PDB entry 3TUZ | X-ray diffraction, 3.40 A resolution | chains A and C of the 4 polymer chains in the assembly

Chain A:
Molecule: D-methionine transport system permease protein metI
Organism: Escherichia coli
Reference sequence: P31547 (METI_ECOLI); numbering as in UniProt (aligned over 1-217)
Sequence (217 residues; numbered 1 to 217; the number before each row is that of its first residue):
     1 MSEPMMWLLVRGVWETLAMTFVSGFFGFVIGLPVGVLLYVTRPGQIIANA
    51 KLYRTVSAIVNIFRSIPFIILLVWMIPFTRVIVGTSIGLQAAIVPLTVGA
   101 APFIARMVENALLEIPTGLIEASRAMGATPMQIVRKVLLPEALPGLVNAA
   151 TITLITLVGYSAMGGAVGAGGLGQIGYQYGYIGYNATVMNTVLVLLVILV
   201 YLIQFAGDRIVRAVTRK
Disordered / not traced: 217

Chain C:
Molecule: Methionine import ATP-binding protein MetN
Organism: Escherichia coli
Notes: EC 3.6.3.-
Reference sequence: P30750 (METN_ECOLI); residues 1-343 here = UniProt positions 1-343
Sequence (366 residues; each row starts with the number of its first residue; numbers below 1 keep their minus sign (Met-22 is residue -22)):
   -22 MGHHHHHHHHHHSSGHIDDDDKHMIKLSNITKVFHQGTRTIQALNNVSLH
    28 VPAGQIYGVIGASGAGKSTLIRCVNLLERPTEGSVLVDGQELTTLSESEL
    78 TKARRQIGMIFQHFNLLSSRTVFGNVALPLELDNTPKDEVKRRVTELLSL
   128 VGLGDKHDSYPSNLSGGQKQRVAIARALASNPKVLLCDQATSALDPATTR
   178 SILELLKDINRRLGLTILLITHEMDVVKRICDCVAVISNGELIEQDTVSE
   228 VFSHPKTPLAQKFIQSTLHLDIPEDYQERLQAEPFTDCVPMLRLEFTGQS
   278 VDAPLLSETARRFNVNNNIISAQMDYAGGVKFGIMLTEMHGTQQDTQAAI
   328 AWLQEHHVKVEVLGYV
Disordered / not traced: -22 to -1
Differences from the reference sequence: expression tag (-22 to 0); engineered mutation Gln166 (Glu in P30750)
Curated features (UniProtKB/Swiss-Prot):
  - binding site (ATP): Ser40 to Thr46
  - binding site (L-methionine): Val278 to Leu283, Asn295, Ile296
  - mutagenesis: Asn295 (N295A: Reduces the binding of L-methionine to undetectable levels)
Ligand contacts:
  - ADP (adenosine-5'-diphosphate): Phe11, Gln13, Ala20, Ala39, Ser40, Gly41, Ala42, Gly43, Lys44, Ser45, Thr46, Gln166
  - selenomethionine (MSE), molecule 1: Phe273, Ser277, Val278, Asp279, Ala280, Pro281, Leu282, Leu283, Ser284, Gln300, Met301, Phe309, Gly310, Ile311, Met312
  - selenomethionine (MSE), molecule 2: Asn294, Asn295, Ile296, Ile297
Reported in the primary citation:
  - binding site for selenomethionine: Phe273, Ser277 to Leu283, Asn294 to Ile296, Gln300 to Met301, Gly310 to Met312
  - conformationally variable residues (loop rearrangement, side-chain flip): Ser277 to Leu283, Met301

Chain A / chain C interface:
Contacting residue pairs - 35 pairs, chain A then chain C:
  Gly118(A) with Asn92(C)
  Leu119(A) with Asn92(C); Leu93(C)
  Glu121(A) with Arg49(C), salt bridge; Leu54(C); Phe88(C)
  Ala122(A) with Asn92(C); Arg153(C)
  Arg124(A) with Leu54(C); Arg81(C), hydrogen bond (backbone-side chain)
  Ala125(A) with Asn52(C); Arg81(C); Ile84(C); Met86(C), hydrophobic
  Met126(A) with Arg81(C); Arg82(C), hydrogen bond (backbone-side chain); Leu105(C), hydrophobic; Pro106(C), hydrophobic; Leu109(C), hydrophobic; Arg153(C)
  Gly127(A) with Thr78(C), hydrogen bond (backbone-side chain); Arg81(C); Arg82(C), hydrogen bond (backbone-side chain)
  Ala128(A) with Arg81(C); Leu109(C), hydrophobic
  Gln132(A) with Leu109(C)
  Lys136(A) with Glu108(C), salt bridge
  Val137(A) with Leu94(C), hydrophobic
  Pro140(A) with Ser96(C)
  Glu141(A) with Leu94(C); Ser95(C), hydrogen bond; Ser96(C), hydrogen bond
  Thr215(A) with Ser95(C); Tyr137(C)
  Arg216(A) with Ser139(C)
Interface residues without a listed pair, chain A (18 interface residues in all): Ser123, Thr129
Interface residues without a listed pair, chain C (22 interface residues in all): Arg97

Summary:
Chain A and chain C form an interface of 18 and 22 residues respectively; the contacts include 6 hydrogen
bonds and 2 salt bridges. Polar contacts include Glu121(A)-Arg49(C), Lys136(A)-Glu108(C) and
Arg124(A)-Arg81(C). From the paper: a binding site for selenomethionine at Phe273(C), Ser277(C) and Asn294(C)
among others; conformational variability at Ser277(C) and Met301(C).
Chain A is D-methionine transport system permease protein metI and chain C is Methionine import ATP-binding
protein MetN, both from Escherichia coli; the structure, Inward facing conformations of the MetNI methionine
ABC transporter: CY5 SeMet soak crystal form, was determined by X-ray diffraction together with 3TUI and 3TUJ
from the same study.
